2UV8 - chains G and H of the 6 polymer chains in the assembly; structure by X-ray diffraction, 3.10 A resolution.

# Chain G (and H)
Name: Fatty acid synthase subunit beta (FAS1)
Source organism: Saccharomyces cerevisiae
Notes: EC 2.3.1.86; chain H of this document is another copy of the same molecule, construct and numbering; everything in this record applies to it too
Reference sequence: P07149 (FAS1_YEAST); residue numbers follow UniProt; this construct covers 1-2051
Sequence (2051 residues; row label = number of the first residue in the row):
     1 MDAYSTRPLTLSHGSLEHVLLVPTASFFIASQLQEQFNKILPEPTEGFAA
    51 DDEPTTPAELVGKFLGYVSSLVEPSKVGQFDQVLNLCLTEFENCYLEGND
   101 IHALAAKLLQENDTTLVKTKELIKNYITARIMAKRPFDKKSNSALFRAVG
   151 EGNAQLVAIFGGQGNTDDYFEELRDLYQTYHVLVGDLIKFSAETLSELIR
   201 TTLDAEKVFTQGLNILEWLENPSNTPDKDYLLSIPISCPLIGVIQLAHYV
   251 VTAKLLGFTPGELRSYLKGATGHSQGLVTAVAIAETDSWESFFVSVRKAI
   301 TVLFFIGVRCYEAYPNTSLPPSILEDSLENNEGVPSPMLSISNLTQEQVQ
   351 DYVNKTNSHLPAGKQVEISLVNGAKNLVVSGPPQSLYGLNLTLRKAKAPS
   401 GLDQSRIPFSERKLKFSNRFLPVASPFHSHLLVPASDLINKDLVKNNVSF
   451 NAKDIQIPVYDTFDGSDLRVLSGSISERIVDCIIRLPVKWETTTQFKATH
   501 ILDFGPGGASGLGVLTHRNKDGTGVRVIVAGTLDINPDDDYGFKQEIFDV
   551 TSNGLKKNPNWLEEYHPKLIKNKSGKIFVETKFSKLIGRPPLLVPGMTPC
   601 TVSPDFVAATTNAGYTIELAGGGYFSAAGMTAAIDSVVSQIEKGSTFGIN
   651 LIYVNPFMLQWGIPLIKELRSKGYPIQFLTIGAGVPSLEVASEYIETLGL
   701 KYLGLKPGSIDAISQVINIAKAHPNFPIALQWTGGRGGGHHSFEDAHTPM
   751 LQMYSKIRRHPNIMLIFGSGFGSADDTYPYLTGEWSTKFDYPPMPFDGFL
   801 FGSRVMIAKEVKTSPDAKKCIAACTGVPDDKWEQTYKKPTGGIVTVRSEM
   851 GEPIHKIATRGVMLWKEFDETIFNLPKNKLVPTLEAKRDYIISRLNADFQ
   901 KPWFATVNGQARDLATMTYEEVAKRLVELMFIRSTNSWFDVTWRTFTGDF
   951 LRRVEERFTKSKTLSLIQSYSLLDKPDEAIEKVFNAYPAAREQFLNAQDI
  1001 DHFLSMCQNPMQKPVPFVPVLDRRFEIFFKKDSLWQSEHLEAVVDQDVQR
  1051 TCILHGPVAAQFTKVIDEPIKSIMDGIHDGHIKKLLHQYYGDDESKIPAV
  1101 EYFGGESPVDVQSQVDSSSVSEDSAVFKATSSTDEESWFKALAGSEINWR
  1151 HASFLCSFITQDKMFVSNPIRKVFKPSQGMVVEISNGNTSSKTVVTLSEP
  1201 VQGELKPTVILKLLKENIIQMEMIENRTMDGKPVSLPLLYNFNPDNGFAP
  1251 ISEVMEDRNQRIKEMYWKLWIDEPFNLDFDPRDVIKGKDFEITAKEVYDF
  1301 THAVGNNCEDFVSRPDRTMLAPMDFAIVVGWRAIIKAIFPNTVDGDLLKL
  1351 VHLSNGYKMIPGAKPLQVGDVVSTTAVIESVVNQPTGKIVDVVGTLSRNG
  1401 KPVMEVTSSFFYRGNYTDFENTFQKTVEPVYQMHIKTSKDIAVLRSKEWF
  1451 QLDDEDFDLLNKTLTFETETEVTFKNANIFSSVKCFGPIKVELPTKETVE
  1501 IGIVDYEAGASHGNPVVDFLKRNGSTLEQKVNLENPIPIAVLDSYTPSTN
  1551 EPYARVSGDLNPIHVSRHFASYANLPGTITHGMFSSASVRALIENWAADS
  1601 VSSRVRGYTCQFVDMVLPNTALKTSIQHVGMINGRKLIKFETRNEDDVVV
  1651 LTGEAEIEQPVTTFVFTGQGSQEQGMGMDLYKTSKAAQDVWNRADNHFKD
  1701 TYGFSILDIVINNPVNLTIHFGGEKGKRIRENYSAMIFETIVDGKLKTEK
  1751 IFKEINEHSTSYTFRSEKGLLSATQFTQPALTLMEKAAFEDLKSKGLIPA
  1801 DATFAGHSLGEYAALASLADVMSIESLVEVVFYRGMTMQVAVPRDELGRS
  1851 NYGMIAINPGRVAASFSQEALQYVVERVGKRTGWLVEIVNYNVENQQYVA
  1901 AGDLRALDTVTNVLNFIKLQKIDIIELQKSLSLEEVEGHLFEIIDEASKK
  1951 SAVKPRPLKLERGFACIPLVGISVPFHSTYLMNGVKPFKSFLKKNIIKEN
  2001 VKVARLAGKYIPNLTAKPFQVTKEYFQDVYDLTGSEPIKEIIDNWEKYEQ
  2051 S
Disordered / not traced: 1-4, 1110-1122, 2051
Small-molecule neighbours: FMN (flavin mononucleotide): Pro595, Gly596, Met597, Thr598, Pro599, Cys600, Gly622, Asn650, Ile652, Gly682, Ala683, Lys706, Thr733, Arg736, Gly737, Gly738, Gly739, Ser769, Gly770, Phe771, Leu800, Phe801, Gly802, Ser803, Met806, Leu1054, His1055, Gly1056, Ala1059
Swiss-Prot annotation at these positions:
  - active site: Ser274 (For acetyltransferase activity), Ser1808 (For malonyltransferase activity)
  - modified residue: Met1 (N-acetylmethionine), Thr733 (Phosphothreonine), Ser1121 (Phosphoserine)
  - cross-link: Lys1364 (Glycyl lysine isopeptide (Lys-Gly) (interchain with G-Cter in ubiquitin))

# How chain G and chain H interact
Contacting residue pairs - 20 pairs, chain G then chain H:
  Phe28(G) with Arg7(H); Phe27(H), hydrophobic
  Tyr314(G) with Glu1309(H); Arg1314(H)
  Pro315(G) with Arg1314(H), hydrogen bond (backbone-side chain)
  Asn316(G) with Asn1307(H)
  Thr317(G) with Asn1307(H); Glu1309(H); Val1312(H); Arg1314(H)
  Ser318(G) with Asn1307(H), hydrogen bond (backbone-backbone); Asn1595(H)
  Pro320(G) with Asp1599(H)
  Pro321(G) with Asn1595(H); Trp1596(H), hydrophobic; Asp1599(H)
  Ser322(G) with Asp1599(H), hydrogen bond
  Ala362(G) with Asp1316(H)
  Gly363(G) with Pro1315(H); Asp1316(H), hydrogen bond (backbone-side chain)
Interface residues without a listed pair, chain G (14 interface residues in all): Gln32, Lys207, Leu319
Interface residues without a listed pair, chain H (15 interface residues in all): Pro8, Asp1299, Cys1308, Ser1600

# Summary
14 residues of chain G face 15 of chain H across their interface, with 4 hydrogen bonds. Polar contacts
include Pro315(G)-Arg1314(H), Ser322(G)-Asp1599(H) and Gly363(G)-Asp1316(H). Chain G binds flavin
mononucleotide. From UniProt: active-site residues Ser274(G) and Ser1808(G) on chain G.
Both chains are Fatty acid synthase subunit beta (FAS1) (Saccharomyces cerevisiae). Entry 2UV8 (Crystal
structure of yeast fatty acid synthase with stalled acyl carrier protein at 3.1 angstrom resolution) was
determined by X-ray diffraction.
